8JCC - chains C and I of the 10 polymer chains in the assembly; structure by electron microscopy, 3.42 A resolution.

# Chain C
Protein: Histone H2A type 1-B/E
Organism: Homo sapiens
Reference sequence: P04908 (H2A1B_HUMAN); residues 1-129 here correspond to UniProt positions 2-130 (UniProt number = residue number + 1)
Amino-acid sequence (129 residues; each row starts with the number of its first residue):
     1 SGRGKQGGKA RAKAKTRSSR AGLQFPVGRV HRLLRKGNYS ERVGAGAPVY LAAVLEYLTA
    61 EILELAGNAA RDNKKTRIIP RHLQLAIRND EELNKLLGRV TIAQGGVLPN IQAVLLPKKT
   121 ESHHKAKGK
Unresolved in the structure: 1-14, 106-129
Curated features (UniProtKB/Swiss-Prot):
  - modified residue: Ser1 (N-acetylserine), Arg3 (Citrulline), Lys5 (N6-(2-hydroxyisobutyryl)lysine), Lys9 (N6-(2-hydroxyisobutyryl)lysine), Lys13 (N6-(beta-hydroxybutyryl)lysine), Lys36 (N6-(2-hydroxyisobutyryl)lysine), Lys74 (N6-(2-hydroxyisobutyryl)lysine), Lys75 (N6-(2-hydroxyisobutyryl)lysine), Lys95 (N6-(2-hydroxyisobutyryl)lysine), Gln104 (N5-methylglutamine), Lys118 (N6-(2-hydroxyisobutyryl)lysine), Lys119 (N6-crotonyllysine), Thr120 (Phosphothreonine), Lys125 (N6-crotonyllysine)
  - cross-link (Glycyl lysine isopeptide (Lys-Gly)): Lys13 (interchain with G-Cter in ubiquitin), Lys15 (interchain with G-Cter in ubiquitin), Lys119 (interchain with G-Cter in ubiquitin)

# Chain I
Molecule: 147-nt DNA strand
Sequence (147 nucleotides; numbered -73 to 73; the number before each row is that of its first residue; numbers below 1 keep their minus sign (DA-73 is residue -73)):
   -73 ATCGGATGTA TATATCTGAC ACGTGCCTGG AGACTAGGGA GTAATCCCCT TGGCGGTTAA
   -13 AACGCGGGGG ACAGCGCGTA CGTGCGTTTA AGCGGTGCTA GAGCTGTCTA CGACCAATTG
    47 AGCGGCCTCG GCACCGGGAT TCTCGAT
Unresolved in the structure: -73 to -55, 62-73

# Chain C / chain I interface
Residue-residue contacts (12; chain C residue first):
  Lys15(C) - DA-43(I)  phosphate contact
  Lys15(C) - DG-42(I)  phosphate contact
  Thr16(C) - DA-43(I)  hydrogen bond to the phosphate
  Arg17(C) - DA-43(I)  hydrogen bond to the phosphate
  Arg20(C) - DG-42(I)  salt bridge to the phosphate
  Gly28(C) - DG-44(I)  phosphate contact
  Gly28(C) - DA-43(I)  phosphate contact
  Arg29(C) - DG-44(I)  phosphate contact
  Arg32(C) - DG-45(I)  hydrogen bond to the phosphate
  Arg32(C) - DG-44(I)  salt bridge to the phosphate
  Arg42(C) - DG-35(I)  sugar contact
  Arg77(C) - DC-54(I)  salt bridge to the phosphate
Interface residues without a listed pair, chain C (10 interface residues in all): Ser18
Interface residues without a listed pair, chain I (7 interface residues in all): DG-37

# In short
10 residues of chain C face 7 of chain I across their interface; the contacts include 3 hydrogen bonds and 3
salt bridges. Polar pairs include Thr16(C)-DA-43(I), Arg17(C)-DA-43(I) and Arg32(C)-DG-45(I).
Chain C is Histone H2A type 1-B/E (Homo sapiens) and chain I is a 147-nt DNA strand; the structure, Human
histone H2B variant H2BFWT Cryo-EM structure with 601 DNA sequence, was determined by electron microscopy
together with 8JBX and 8JCD from the same study.
